6HUJ - chains A and G of the 6 polymer chains in the assembly; structure by electron microscopy, 3.04 A resolution.

== Chain A ==
Molecule: Gamma-aminobutyric acid receptor subunit alpha-1
From: Bos taurus
UniProt: chimeric construct of P08219, P14867: residues -34 to -8 from P08219 (GBRA1_BOVIN) positions 1-27 (UniProt number = residue number + 35); residues 1-429 from P14867 positions 28-456 (UniProt number = residue number + 27)
Amino-acid sequence (464 residues; numbered -34 to 429; the number before each row is that of its first residue; numbers below 1 keep their minus sign (Met-34 is residue -34)):
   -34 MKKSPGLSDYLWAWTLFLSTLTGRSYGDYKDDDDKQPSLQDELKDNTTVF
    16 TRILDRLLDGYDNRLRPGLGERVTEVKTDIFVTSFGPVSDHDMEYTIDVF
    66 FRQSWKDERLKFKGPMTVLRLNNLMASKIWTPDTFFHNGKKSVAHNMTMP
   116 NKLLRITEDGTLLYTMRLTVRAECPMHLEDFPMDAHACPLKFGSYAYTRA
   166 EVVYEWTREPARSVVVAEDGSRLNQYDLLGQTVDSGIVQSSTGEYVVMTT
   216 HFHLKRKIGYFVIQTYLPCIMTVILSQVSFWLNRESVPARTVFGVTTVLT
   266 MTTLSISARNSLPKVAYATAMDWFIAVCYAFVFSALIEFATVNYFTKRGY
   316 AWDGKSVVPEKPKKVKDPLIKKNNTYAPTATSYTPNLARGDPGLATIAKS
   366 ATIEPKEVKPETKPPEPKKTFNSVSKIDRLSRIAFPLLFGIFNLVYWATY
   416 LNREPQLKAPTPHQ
Not modelled in the structure: -34 to 9, 322-383, 419-429
Construct notes: linker (-7 to 0)
Swiss-Prot annotation at these positions:
  - binding site (4-aminobutanoate): Arg67, Thr130
  - binding site (3alpha-hydroxy-5alpha-pregnan-11,20-dione): Trp246
  - glycosylation (N-linked (GlcNAc...) asparagine): Asn11, Asn111
Disulfides: Cys139-Cys153
Glycans and other covalent adducts: glycan linked to Asn111
Residues lining bound ligands:
  - gamma-amino-butanoic acid (ABU): Phe65, Arg67, Thr130
  - PIO ([(2R)-2-octanoyloxy-3-[oxidanyl-[(1R,2R,3S,4R,5R,6S)-2,3,6-tris(oxidanyl)-4,5-diphosphonooxy-cyclohexyl]oxy-phosphoryl]oxy-propyl] octanoate): Arg249, Thr306, Phe310, Arg313, Phe386, Asn387, Ser388, Ser390, Lys391, Ile392, Leu395
What the authors report for this chain:
  - binding site for gamma-amino-butanoic acid: Phe65, Arg67, Thr130
  - conformationally variable residues (side-chain flip): Arg85

== Chain G ==
Molecule: Megabody Mb38
From: Lama glama
Notes: antibody fragment or engineered binder
Amino-acid sequence (539 residues; each row starts with the number of its first residue):
     1 QVQLQESGGGLVQTKTTTSVIDTTNDAQNLLTQAQTIVNTLKDYCPILIA
    51 KSSSSNGGTNNANTPSWQTAGGGKNSCATFGAEFSAASDMINNAQKIVQE
   101 TQQLSANQPKNITQPHNLNLNSPSSLTALAQKMLKNAQSQAEILKLANQV
   151 ESDFNKLSSGHLKDYIGKCDASAISSANMTMQNQKNNWGNGCAGVEETQS
   201 LLKTSAADFNNQTPQINQAQNLANTLIQELGNNPFRASGGGSGGGGSGKL
   251 SDTYEQLSRLLTNDNGTNSKTSAQAINQAVNNLNERAKTLAGGTTNSPAY
   301 QATLLALRSVLGLWNSMGYAVICGGYTKSPGENNQKDFHYTDENGNGTTI
   351 NCGGSTNSNGTHSYNGTNTLKADKNVSLSIEQYEKIHEAYQILSKALKQA
   401 GLAPLNSKGEKLEAHVTTSKYGSLRVSCAASGRTFTTYIMAWFRQAPGKE
   451 REFLAAMDQGRIQYYGDSVRGRFTISRDYAKNSVDLQLDGLRPEDTAVYY
   501 CAAGAGFWGLRTASSYHYWGQGTQVTVSSHHHHHHEPEA
Not modelled in the structure: 14-421, 530-539
Disulfides: Cys428-Cys501

== Chain A / chain G interface ==
Contacting residue pairs - 30 pairs, chain A then chain G:
  His142(A) - Thr437(G)  hydrogen bond
  His142(A) - Tyr438(G)
  His142(A) - Ala505(G)
  Glu144(A) - Arg433(G)  salt bridge
  Glu144(A) - Tyr438(G)
  Ala150(A) - Phe507(G)  hydrophobic
  Ala152(A) - Gly506(G)
  Lys156(A) - Ile462(G)
  Leu194(A) - Phe507(G)  hydrophobic
  Leu194(A) - Trp508(G)
  Gly195(A) - Trp508(G)
  Asp199(A) - Tyr464(G)
  Asp199(A) - Arg511(G)  salt bridge
  Ser200(A) - Tyr464(G)
  Gly201(A) - Ile462(G)
  Gly201(A) - Gln463(G)
  Ile202(A) - Arg461(G)
  Ile202(A) - Ile462(G)
  Ile202(A) - Gln463(G)  hydrogen bond (backbone-backbone)
  Val203(A) - Arg461(G)
  Val203(A) - Ile462(G)  hydrophobic
  Gln204(A) - Arg461(G)
  Thr214(A) - Tyr464(G)  hydrogen bond
  His216(A) - Tyr464(G)
  His216(A) - Leu510(G)
  His218(A) - Gly506(G)
  His218(A) - Phe507(G)
  His218(A) - Trp508(G)  hydrogen bond (side chain-backbone)
  His218(A) - Gly509(G)
  Leu219(A) - Phe507(G)
Also at the interface, not in a pair above, chain A (23 interface residues in all): Pro140, His151, Gln196, Thr197, Val212, Lys220
Also at the interface, not in a pair above, chain G (17 interface residues in all): Asp458, Gln459, Gly460

== Overview ==
23 residues of chain A and 17 residues of chain G are in contact, with 4 hydrogen bonds and 2 salt bridges.
Among the polar pairs are Glu144(A)-Arg433(G), Asp199(A)-Arg511(G) and His142(A)-Thr437(G). From the paper: a
binding site for gamma-amino-butanoic acid at Phe65(A), Arg67(A) and Thr130(A); conformational variability at
Arg85(A).
Here chain A is Gamma-aminobutyric acid receptor subunit alpha-1 (Bos taurus) and chain G is Megabody Mb38
(Lama glama). Entry 6HUJ (CryoEM structure of human full-length heteromeric alpha1beta3gamma2L GABA(A)R in
complex with picrotoxin, GABA and megabody Mb38) was determined by electron microscopy together with 6HUG,
6HUK, 6HUO and 6HUP from the same study.
